PDB entry 9H4O | X-ray diffraction, 2.00 A resolution | chains A and B

[Chain A (and B)]
Molecule: Interleukin-17A
Source organism: Homo sapiens
Notes: chain B of this document is another copy of the same molecule, construct and numbering; everything in this record applies to it too
Reference sequence: Q16552 (IL17_HUMAN); numbering as in UniProt (aligned over 34-155)
Chain sequence (123 residues; numbered 33 to 155; the number before each row is that of its first residue):
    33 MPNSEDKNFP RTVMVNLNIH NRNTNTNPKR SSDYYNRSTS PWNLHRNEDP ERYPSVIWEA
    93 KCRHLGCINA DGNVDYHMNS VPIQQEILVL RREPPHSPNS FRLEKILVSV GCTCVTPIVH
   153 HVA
Disordered / not traced: 33-41, 58-63 (chain B: 33-39, 55-63)
Construct notes: initiating methionine (33); engineered mutation S129 (Cys in Q16552)
Cystine bridges: C94-C144, C99-C146
Ligand contacts: A1ISG ((E)-N-[(1S)-1-[4,4-bis(fluoranyl)cyclohexyl]-2-oxidanylidene-2-[[5-[[(4S)-2-oxidanylidene-4-(trifluoromethyl)imidazolidin-1-yl]methyl]-1,3-thiazol-2-yl]amino]ethyl]-3-cyclopropyl-2-fluoranyl-prop-2-enamide): P86, Q117, E118, I119, L120, V121, L122, L135

[Interface between chain A and chain B]
Pairs across the interface - 105 pairs, chain A then chain B:
  P42(A) - P130(B)
  P42(A) - N131(B)
  R43(A) - V47(B)
  R43(A) - N48(B)
  R43(A) - L49(B)  hydrogen bond (backbone-backbone)
  R43(A) - N50(B)
  T44(A) - M46(B)
  T44(A) - V47(B)
  V45(A) - V45(B)
  V45(A) - M46(B)
  V45(A) - V47(B)  hydrogen bond (backbone-backbone)
  V45(A) - L49(B)  hydrophobic
  V45(A) - N131(B)
  V45(A) - F133(B)  hydrophobic
  M46(A) - T44(B)
  M46(A) - V45(B)
  M46(A) - N131(B)  hydrogen bond (backbone-backbone)
  M46(A) - S132(B)
  M46(A) - F133(B)  hydrogen bond (backbone-backbone)
  V47(A) - R43(B)
  V47(A) - T44(B)
  V47(A) - V45(B)  hydrogen bond (backbone-backbone)
  V47(A) - V47(B)  hydrophobic
  V47(A) - L122(B)  hydrophobic
  V47(A) - F133(B)
  N48(A) - R43(B)
  N48(A) - F133(B)  hydrogen bond (backbone-backbone)
  N48(A) - R134(B)  hydrogen bond
  N48(A) - L135(B)  hydrogen bond (backbone-backbone)
  L49(A) - P42(B)
  L49(A) - R43(B)  hydrogen bond (backbone-backbone)
  L49(A) - V45(B)  hydrophobic
  L49(A) - L135(B)  hydrophobic
  N50(A) - R43(B)
  N50(A) - R134(B)  hydrogen bond (backbone-side chain)
  I51(A) - L120(B)  hydrophobic
  I51(A) - L135(B)
  I51(A) - K137(B)
  H52(A) - R134(B)
  H52(A) - L135(B)  hydrogen bond (backbone-backbone)
  H52(A) - E136(B)
  H52(A) - K137(B)  hydrogen bond (backbone-backbone)
  N53(A) - K137(B)
  R54(A) - E136(B)  salt bridge
  R54(A) - K137(B)  hydrogen bond (backbone-backbone)
  R54(A) - I138(B)
  T56(A) - K137(B)
  Y66(A) - V113(B)
  Y66(A) - P114(B)
  R69(A) - V147(B)
  R69(A) - T148(B)  hydrogen bond (backbone-backbone)
  R69(A) - I150(B)
  S70(A) - T145(B)  hydrogen bond
  S70(A) - C146(B)
  S70(A) - V147(B)
  T71(A) - M110(B)
  T71(A) - C146(B)  hydrogen bond (backbone-backbone)
  S72(A) - T145(B)  hydrogen bond
  W74(A) - I115(B)  hydrophobic
  M110(A) - T71(B)
  V113(A) - Y66(B)
  P114(A) - Y66(B)
  I115(A) - I115(B)  hydrophobic
  I115(A) - V142(B)
  Q117(A) - V142(B)  hydrogen bond (side chain-backbone)
  L120(A) - Y85(B)  hydrophobic
  L122(A) - V47(B)  hydrophobic
  P130(A) - N40(B)
  P130(A) - P42(B)
  N131(A) - P42(B)
  N131(A) - V45(B)
  N131(A) - M46(B)  hydrogen bond (backbone-backbone)
  S132(A) - M46(B)
  F133(A) - V45(B)  hydrophobic
  F133(A) - M46(B)  hydrogen bond (backbone-backbone)
  F133(A) - V47(B)
  F133(A) - N48(B)  hydrogen bond (backbone-backbone)
  R134(A) - N48(B)
  R134(A) - N50(B)  hydrogen bond (side chain-backbone)
  R134(A) - H52(B)
  L135(A) - N48(B)  hydrogen bond (backbone-backbone)
  L135(A) - L49(B)  hydrophobic
  L135(A) - I51(B)
  L135(A) - H52(B)  hydrogen bond (backbone-backbone)
  L135(A) - Y85(B)
  E136(A) - H52(B)
  E136(A) - R54(B)  salt bridge
  K137(A) - I51(B)
  K137(A) - H52(B)  hydrogen bond (backbone-backbone)
  K137(A) - N53(B)
  K137(A) - R54(B)  hydrogen bond (backbone-backbone)
  V142(A) - I115(B)
  V142(A) - Q117(B)
  V142(A) - V142(B)  hydrophobic
  C144(A) - I115(B)
  C144(A) - T145(B)  hydrogen bond (backbone-side chain)
  T145(A) - S70(B)  hydrogen bond
  T145(A) - S72(B)  hydrogen bond
  T145(A) - C144(B)  hydrogen bond (side chain-backbone)
  C146(A) - S70(B)
  C146(A) - T71(B)  hydrogen bond (backbone-backbone)
  V147(A) - R69(B)
  V147(A) - S70(B)
  T148(A) - R69(B)  hydrogen bond (backbone-backbone)
  I150(A) - R69(B)
Other interface residues (no listed pair), chain A (48 interface residues in all): P86, I119, R123, I138, G143, P149
Other interface residues (no listed pair), chain B (50 interface residues in all): W74, P86, E118, I119, R123, L139, G143

[Summary]
The interface between chain A and chain B involves 48 residues on one side and 50 on the other; the contacts
include 32 hydrogen bonds and 2 salt bridges. Polar contacts include R54(A)-E136(B), N48(A)-R134(B) and
N50(A)-R134(B). Bound to chain A: compound A1ISG.
Both chains are Interleukin-17A (Homo sapiens). Entry 9H4O (Crystal structure of IL-17A in complex with
compound 11) was determined by X-ray diffraction, deposited together with 9H4D.
